Entry 6H1A (X-ray diffraction, 1.75 A resolution); this record covers chain A.

# Chain A
Molecule: Bile salt-activated lipase
From: Homo sapiens
Notes: EC 3.1.1.13, 3.1.1.3
UniProtKB: P19835 (CEL_HUMAN); residues 2-533 here correspond to UniProt positions 22-553 (UniProt number = residue number + 20)
Sequence (547 residues; each row starts with the number of its first residue; numbers below 1 keep their minus sign (His-13 is residue -13)):
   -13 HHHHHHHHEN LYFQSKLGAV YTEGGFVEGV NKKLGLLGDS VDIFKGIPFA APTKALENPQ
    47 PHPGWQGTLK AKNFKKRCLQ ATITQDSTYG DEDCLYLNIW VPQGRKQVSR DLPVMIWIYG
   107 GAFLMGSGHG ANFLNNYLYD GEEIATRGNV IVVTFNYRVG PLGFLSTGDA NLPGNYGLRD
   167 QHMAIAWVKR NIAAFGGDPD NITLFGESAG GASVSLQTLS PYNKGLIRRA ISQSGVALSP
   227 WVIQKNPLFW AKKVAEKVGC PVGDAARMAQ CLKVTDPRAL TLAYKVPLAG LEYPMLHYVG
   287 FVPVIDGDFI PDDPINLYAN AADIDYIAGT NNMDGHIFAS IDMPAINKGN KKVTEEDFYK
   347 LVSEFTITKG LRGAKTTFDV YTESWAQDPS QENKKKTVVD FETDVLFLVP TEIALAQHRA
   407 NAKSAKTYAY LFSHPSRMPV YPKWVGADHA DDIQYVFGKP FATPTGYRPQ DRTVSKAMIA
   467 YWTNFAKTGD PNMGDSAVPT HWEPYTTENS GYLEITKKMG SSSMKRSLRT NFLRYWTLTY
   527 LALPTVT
Not modelled in the structure: -13 to -1, 422-432
Differences from the reference sequence: expression tag (-13 to 1); engineered mutation Asp186 (Asn206 in P19835), Asp298 (Ala318 in P19835)
Modified residues: Ser194 (O-[(R)-ethoxy(methyl)phosphoryl]-L-serine; SVX)
Disulfide bonds: Cys64-Cys80, Cys246-Cys257
Ion coordination: Zn2+ site 1: His48 (together with acetate ion); Zn2+ site 2: Asp77, Glu78, Asp476; Zn2+ site 3: Asp79, His487, Glu489 (together with acetate ion); Zn2+ site 4 near Asp97 (its only coordinating residue here); Zn2+ site 5: His115 (together with acetate ion); Zn2+ site 6: His168, Glu342 (together with acetate ion); Zn2+ site 7: Glu193, Asp437; Zn2+ site 8: His283 (together with acetate ion); Zn2+ site 9 near Glu350 (its only coordinating residue here); Zn2+ site 10: His420, His435, Asp457
Curated features (UniProtKB/Swiss-Prot):
  - active site (Charge relay system): Asp320, His435
  - glycosylation: Asn187 (N-linked (GlcNAc...) (complex) asparagine)

# Summary
The Zn2+ site 2 is built by Asp77, Glu78 and Asp476. Asp79, His487 and Glu489 form the Zn2+ site 3. From
UniProt: active-site residues Asp320 and His435.
Chain A is Bile salt-activated lipase (Homo sapiens); the structure, Crystal structure of VX surrogate NEMP
inhibited recombinant human bile salt activated lipase, was determined by X-ray diffraction (same publication
as 6H0T, 6H0V, 6H18 and 6H19).
